PDB entry 6RFS | electron microscopy, 4.04 A resolution (low resolution: residue-level contacts below are approximate; hydrogen-bond / salt-bridge calls are withheld) | chains I and h of the 41 polymer chains in the assembly

Chain I:
Molecule: Subunit NUIM of NADH:Ubiquinone Oxidoreductase (Complex I)
From: Yarrowia lipolytica
Notes: EC 1.6.99.3
Reference sequence: Q9UUT8 (Q9UUT8_YARLL); numbering as in UniProt (aligned over 1-229)
Amino-acid sequence (229 residues; row label = number of the first residue in the row):
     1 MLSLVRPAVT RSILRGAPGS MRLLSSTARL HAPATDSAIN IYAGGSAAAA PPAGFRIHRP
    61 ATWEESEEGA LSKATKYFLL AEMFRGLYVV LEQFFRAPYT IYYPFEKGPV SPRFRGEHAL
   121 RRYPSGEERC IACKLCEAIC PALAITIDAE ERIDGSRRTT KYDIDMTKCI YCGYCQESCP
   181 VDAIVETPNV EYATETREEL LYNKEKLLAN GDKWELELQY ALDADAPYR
Unresolved in the structure: 1-39
Ion coordination: 4Fe-4S cluster Fe site 1: C130, C133, C136, C179; 4Fe-4S cluster Fe site 2: C140, C169, C172, C175
Ligand contacts:
  - 4Fe-4S cluster (SF4), molecule 1: H118, I139, C140, P141, A144, I145, K168, C169, I170, Y171, C172, G173, Y174, C175, E186
  - 4Fe-4S cluster (SF4), molecule 2: C130, I131, A132, C133, K134, L135, C136, I147, Y162, S178, C179, P180, V181, A183, I184

Chain h:
Molecule: Subunit N7BM of NADH:Ubiquinone Oxidoreductase (Complex I)
From: Yarrowia lipolytica
Reference sequence: A0A1D8N5V2 (A0A1D8N5V2_YARLL); residues 1-138 here = UniProt positions 1-138
Amino-acid sequence (138 residues; each row starts with the number of its first residue):
     1 MSSSLYRVLR NAWEVGPRSY WKQLNSIGDT KSGRLVGTDI YGNKFYETDH QDEIHLRTRY
    61 VEYKEKDYDM SQVEPGWHFW LGYGVDTAPC NTPKEKLPIR AYPYKFQPNY TGTPGAFVTY
   121 NTLKPKISAW EPVTKQRS
Unresolved in the structure: 1, 138

How chain I and chain h interact:
Contacting residue pairs (73):
  A97(I) - I54(h)
  P98(I) - I54(h)
  Y99(I) - I54(h)
  I101(I) - L56(h)
  Y102(I) - D29(h)
  Y103(I) - M70(h)
  P104(I) - V61(h)
  P104(I) - Y63(h)
  P104(I) - Y68(h)
  F105(I) - S26(h)
  F105(I) - I27(h)
  F105(I) - Y60(h)
  F105(I) - V61(h)
  F105(I) - Y63(h)
  E106(I) - L56(h)
  E106(I) - R57(h)
  E106(I) - R59(h)
  E106(I) - Y60(h)
  K107(I) - M70(h)
  K107(I) - H78(h)
  K107(I) - L81(h)
  K107(I) - G82(h)
  G108(I) - G82(h)
  P109(I) - L56(h)
  P109(I) - G82(h)
  V110(I) - G82(h)
  S125(I) - A101(h)
  D148(I) - L123(h)
  T160(I) - T122(h)
  T160(I) - L123(h)
  K161(I) - T122(h)
  K161(I) - L123(h)
  E191(I) - M70(h)
  E191(I) - S71(h)
  E191(I) - H78(h)
  A193(I) - T111(h)
  T194(I) - T111(h)
  E195(I) - T111(h)
  E195(I) - G112(h)
  E198(I) - T119(h)
  E199(I) - T111(h)
  E199(I) - F117(h)
  L201(I) - F117(h)
  L201(I) - T119(h)
  N203(I) - F117(h)
  N203(I) - Y120(h)
  E205(I) - Y120(h)
  E205(I) - T122(h)
  K206(I) - F117(h)
  D212(I) - R100(h)
  D212(I) - Y102(h)
  D212(I) - Y104(h)
  K213(I) - P75(h)
  K213(I) - R100(h)
  K213(I) - Y104(h)
  K213(I) - Q107(h)
  K213(I) - P108(h)
  W214(I) - P75(h)
  W214(I) - H78(h)
  E215(I) - R100(h)
  L216(I) - E74(h)
  L216(I) - G76(h)
  L216(I) - L97(h)
  L216(I) - P98(h)
  E217(I) - P75(h)
  E217(I) - H78(h)
  E217(I) - F79(h)
  Q219(I) - K96(h)
  Y220(I) - G76(h)
  Y220(I) - F79(h)
  Y220(I) - P89(h)
  Y220(I) - T92(h)
  D223(I) - K96(h)
Other interface residues (no listed pair), chain I (43 interface residues in all): T100, R122, P124, P188, N189, Y192, K204
Other interface residues (no listed pair), chain h (47 interface residues in all): S2, S3, G28, K31, Y83, G84, I99, N109, N121

In short:
The interface between chain I and chain h involves 43 residues on one side and 47 on the other. Bound to chain
I: 4Fe-4S cluster. C130(I), C133(I), C136(I) and C179(I) coordinate 4Fe-4S cluster Fe site 1.
Here chain I is Subunit NUIM of NADH:Ubiquinone Oxidoreductase (Complex I) and chain h is Subunit N7BM of
NADH:Ubiquinone Oxidoreductase (Complex I), both from Yarrowia lipolytica. Entry 6RFS (Cryo-EM structure of a
respiratory complex I mutant lacking NDUFS4) was determined by electron microscopy together with 6RFQ and 6RFR
from the same study.
